PDB entry 6X1C | X-ray diffraction, 2.90 A resolution | chains B and F of the 6 polymer chains in the assembly

# Chain B
Protein: Tubulin beta-2B chain
Source organism: Sus scrofa
Reference sequence: A0A287AGU7 (A0A287AGU7_PIG); residues 1-445 here = UniProt positions 1-445
Sequence (445 residues; numbered 1 to 445; the number before each row is that of its first residue):
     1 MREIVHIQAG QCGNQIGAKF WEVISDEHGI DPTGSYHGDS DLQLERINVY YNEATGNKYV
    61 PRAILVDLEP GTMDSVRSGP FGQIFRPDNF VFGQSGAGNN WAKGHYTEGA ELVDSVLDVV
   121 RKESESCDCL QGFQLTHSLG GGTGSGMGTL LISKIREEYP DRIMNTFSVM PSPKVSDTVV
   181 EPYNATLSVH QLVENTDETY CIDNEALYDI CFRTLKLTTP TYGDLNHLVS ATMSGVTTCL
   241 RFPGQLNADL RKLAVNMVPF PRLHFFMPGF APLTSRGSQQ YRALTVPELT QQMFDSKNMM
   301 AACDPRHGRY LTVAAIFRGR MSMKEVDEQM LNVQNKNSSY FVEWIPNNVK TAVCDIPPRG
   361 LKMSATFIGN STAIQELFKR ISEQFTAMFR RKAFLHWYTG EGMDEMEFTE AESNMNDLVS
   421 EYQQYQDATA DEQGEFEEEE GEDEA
Not modelled in the structure: 1, 429-445
Metal / ion sites: Mg2+: Q11 (together with GDP)
Ligand contacts:
  - GDP (guanosine-5'-diphosphate): G10, Q11, C12, Q15, I16, N99, S138, G140, G141, G142, T143, G144, S145, V169, P171, V175, D177, E181, N204, L207, Y222, L225, N226
  - Y5J (4-(2-chlorofuro[3,2-d]pyrimidin-4-yl)-7-methoxy-3,4-dihydroquinoxalin-2(1H)-one): V236, C239, L240, L246, A248, K252, L253, N256, M257, T312, V313, A314, A315, I316, N348, K350, A352

# Chain F
Protein: Tubulin Tyrosine Ligase
Source organism: Gallus gallus
Reference sequence: E1BQ43 (E1BQ43_CHICK); residues 1-378 here = UniProt positions 1-378
Sequence (384 residues; numbered 1 to 384; the number before each row is that of its first residue):
     1 MYTFVVRDEN SSVYAEVSRL LLATGQWKRL RKDNPRFNLM LGERNRLPFG RLGHEPGLVQ
    61 LVNYYRGADK LCRKASLVKL IKTSPELSES CTWFPESYVI YPTNLKTPVA PAQNGIRHLI
   121 NNTRTDEREV FLAAYNRRRE GREGNVWIAK SSAGAKGEGI LISSEASELL DFIDEQGQVH
   181 VIQKYLEKPL LLEPGHRKFD IRSWVLVDHL YNIYLYREGV LRTSSEPYNS ANFQDKTCHL
   241 TNHCIQKEYS KNYGRYEEGN EMFFEEFNQY LMDALNTTLE NSILLQIKHI IRSCLMCIEP
   301 AISTKHLHYQ SFQLFGFDFM VDEELKVWLI EVNGAPACAQ KLYAELCQGI VDVAISSVFP
   361 LADTGQKTSQ PTSIFIKLHH HHHH
Not modelled in the structure: 103-127, 151-160, 176-178, 248-251, 363-372, 381-384
Sequence notes: expression tag (379-384)
Metal / ion sites: Mg2+: E331 (together with AMP-PCP)
Ligand contacts: AMP-PCP (ACP; phosphomethylphosphonic acid adenylate ester): K74, I148, Q183, K184, Y185, L186, K198, D200, R202, R222, H239, L240, T241, N242, D318, M320, I330, E331, N333

# How chain B and chain F interact
Residue-residue contacts (8):
  L331(B) - P56(F)
  Q334(B) - R36(F)  hydrogen bond
  N335(B) - R36(F)  hydrogen bond
  N335(B) - G57(F)  hydrogen bond (side chain-backbone)
  N335(B) - L58(F)
  S338(B) - L30(F)
  S338(B) - N34(F)  hydrogen bond
  N347(B) - R36(F)
Other interface residues (no listed pair), chain F (8 interface residues in all): T3, E55

# Summary
5 residues of chain B face 8 of chain F across their interface; the contacts include 4 hydrogen bonds. Among
the polar pairs are Q334(B)-R36(F), N335(B)-R36(F) and N335(B)-G57(F). Bound to chain B: GDP and compound Y5J.
Ligands of chain F: AMP-PCP.
Chain B is Tubulin beta-2B chain (Sus scrofa) and chain F is Tubulin Tyrosine Ligase (Gallus gallus); the
structure, Tubulin-RB3_SLD-TTL in complex with compound 5j, was determined by X-ray diffraction together with
6X1E, 6X1F, 7LZ7 and 7LZ8 from the same study.
